7UWC - chains D and E of the 31 polymer chains in the assembly; structure by electron microscopy, 4.00 A resolution.

[Chain D]
Name: V-type proton ATPase subunit B2
From: Citrus limon
UniProt: A0A067FXK2 (A0A067FXK2_CITSI); numbering as in UniProt (aligned over 1-488)
Amino-acid sequence (488 residues; row label = number of the first residue in the row):
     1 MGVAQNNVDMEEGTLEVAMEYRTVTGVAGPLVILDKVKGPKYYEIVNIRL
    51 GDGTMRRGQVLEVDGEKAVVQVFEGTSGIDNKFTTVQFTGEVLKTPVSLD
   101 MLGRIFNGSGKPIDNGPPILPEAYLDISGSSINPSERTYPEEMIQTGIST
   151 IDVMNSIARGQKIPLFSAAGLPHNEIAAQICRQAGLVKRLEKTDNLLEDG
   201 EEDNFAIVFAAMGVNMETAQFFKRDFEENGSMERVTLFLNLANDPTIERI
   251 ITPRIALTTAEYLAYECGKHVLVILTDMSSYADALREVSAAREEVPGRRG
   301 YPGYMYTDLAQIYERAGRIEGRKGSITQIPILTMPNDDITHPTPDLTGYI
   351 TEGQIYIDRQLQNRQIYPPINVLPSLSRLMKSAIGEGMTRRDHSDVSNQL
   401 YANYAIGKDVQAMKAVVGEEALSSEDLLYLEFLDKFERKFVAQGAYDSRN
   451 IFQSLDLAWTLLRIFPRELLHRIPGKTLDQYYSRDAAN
Disordered / not traced: 1-11, 193-198, 485-488

[Chain E]
Name: V-type proton ATPase catalytic subunit A
From: Citrus limon
Notes: EC 7.1.2.2
UniProt: Q9SM09 (VATA_CITUN); numbering as in UniProt (aligned over 1-623)
Amino-acid sequence (623 residues; row label = number of the first residue in the row):
     1 MPSVYGARLTTFEDEEKESEYGYVRKVSGPVVIADGMNGAAMYELVRVGH
    51 DNLIGEIIRLEGDSATIQVYEETAGLMVNDPVLRTHKPLSVELGPGILGN
   101 IFDGIQRPLKTIAIRSGDVYIPRGVSVPALDKDTLWEFQPKKIGEGDLLT
   151 GGDLYATVFENSLMQHHVALPPDAMGKVTYVAPAGQYSLKDTVLELEFQG
   201 VKKSFTMLQAWPVRTPRPVSSKLAADTPLLTGQRVLDALFPSVLGGTCAI
   251 PGAFGCGKTVISQALSKYSNSDTVVYVGCGERGNEMAEVLMDFPQLTMTL
   301 PDGREESVMKRTTLVANTSNMPVAAREASIYTGITIAEYFRDMGYNVSMM
   351 ADSTSRWAEALREISGRLAEMPADSGYPAYLAARLASFYERAGKVKCLGG
   401 PERTGSVTIVGAVSPPGGDFSDPVTSATLSIVQVFWGLDKKLAQRKHFPS
   451 VNWLISYSKYSTALESFYEQFDPDFINIRTKAREVLQREDDLNEIVQLVG
   501 KDALAEGDKITLETAKLLREDYLAQNAFTPYDKFCPFYKSVWMMRNIIHF
   551 YNLANQAVEKGAGMDGQKITYTLIKHRLGDLFYRLVSQKFEDPAEGEPAL
   601 VAKFKKLHEDLTAGFRALEDETR
Disordered / not traced: 1-20
Curated features (UniProtKB/Swiss-Prot):
  - binding site (ATP): G252 to T259

[How chain D and chain E interact]
Contacting residue pairs (29; chain D residue first):
  T25(D) - E61(E)
  T25(D) - G62(E)  hydrogen bond (backbone-backbone)
  G26(D) - L60(E)
  V27(D) - R59(E)
  V27(D) - L60(E)  hydrogen bond (backbone-backbone)
  A28(D) - R59(E)
  T76(D) - M42(E)
  S77(D) - M42(E)
  G78(D) - A41(E)
  G78(D) - M42(E)
  I79(D) - A41(E)
  I79(D) - M42(E)  hydrogen bond (backbone-backbone)
  D80(D) - A40(E)
  N81(D) - N38(E)
  N81(D) - L60(E)
  N81(D) - G62(E)
  K82(D) - N38(E)
  A169(D) - L429(E)
  M216(D) - K222(E)
  E217(D) - Q433(E)
  A242(D) - A386(E)  hydrophobic
  A242(D) - S387(E)
  T246(D) - A383(E)
  R286(D) - A373(E)
  R286(D) - A379(E)
  E287(D) - A379(E)
  A290(D) - M371(E)
  P296(D) - M371(E)  hydrophobic
  R299(D) - A373(E)
Interface residues without a listed pair, chain D (26 interface residues in all): G170, N215, N243, G300, P335
Interface residues without a listed pair, chain E (26 interface residues in all): M37, G39, Y43, D374, E390, S426, S430, I431, Y457

[In short]
Chain D and chain E each contribute 26 residues to their interface; the contacts include 3 hydrogen bonds.
Main-chain hydrogen bonds include T25(D)-G62(E), V27(D)-L60(E) and I79(D)-M42(E). Curated annotation (UniProt)
lists 8 ATP-binding residues on chain E.
Here chain D is V-type proton ATPase subunit B2 and chain E is V-type proton ATPase catalytic subunit A, both
from Citrus limon. Entry 7UWC (Citrus V-ATPase State 2, H in contact with subunit a) was determined by
electron microscopy together with 7UW9, 7UWA, 7UWB and 7UWD from the same study.
